1G7W - chain A; structure by X-ray diffraction, 2.20 A resolution.

[Chain A]
Protein: Aspartate aminotransferase
Organism: Escherichia coli
Notes: EC 2.6.1.1
Reference sequence: P00509 (AAT_ECOLI); the construct has insertions or renumbered stretches relative to UniProt, so the offset changes along the chain: 5-64 = UniProt 1-60; 66-126 = UniProt 61-121; 133-152 = UniProt 123-142; 154-231 = UniProt 143-220; 1 more segments
Sequence (396 residues; numbered 5 to 409; 9 numbers in that range are skipped by the numbering (no residue carries them; nothing is unmodelled there); the number before each row is that of its first residue):
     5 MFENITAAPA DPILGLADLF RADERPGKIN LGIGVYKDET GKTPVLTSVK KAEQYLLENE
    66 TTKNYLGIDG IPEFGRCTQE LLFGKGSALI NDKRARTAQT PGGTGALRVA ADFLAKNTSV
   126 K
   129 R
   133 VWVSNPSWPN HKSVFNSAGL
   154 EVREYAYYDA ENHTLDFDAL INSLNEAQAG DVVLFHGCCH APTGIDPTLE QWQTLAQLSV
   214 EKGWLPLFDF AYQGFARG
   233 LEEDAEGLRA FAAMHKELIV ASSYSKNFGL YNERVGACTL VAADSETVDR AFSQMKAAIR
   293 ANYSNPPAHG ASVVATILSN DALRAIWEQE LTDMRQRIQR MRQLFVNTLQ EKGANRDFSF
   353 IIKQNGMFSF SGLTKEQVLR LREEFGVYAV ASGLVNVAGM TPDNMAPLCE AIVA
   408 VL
Differences from the reference sequence: engineered mutation A194 (Asn183 in P00509), L386 (Arg374 in P00509)
Curated features (UniProtKB/Swiss-Prot):
  - binding site (L-aspartate): G38, W140
  - modified residue: K258 (N6-(pyridoxal phosphate)lysine)
Glycans and other covalent adducts: pyridoxal phosphate (PLP) linked to K258
Ligand contacts: pyridoxal phosphate (PLP): Y70, G107, G108, T109, L112, W140, H143, H189, A194, D222, A224, Y225, S255, S257, R266

[Overview]
Pyridoxal phosphate is covalently linked to K258. UniProt lists L-aspartate-binding residues G38 and W140.
Chain A is Aspartate aminotransferase (Escherichia coli); the structure, Aspartate aminotransferase active
site mutant N194A/R386L, was determined by X-ray diffraction together with 1G7X, 1G4V and 1G4X from the same
study.
